Entry 1UQX (X-ray diffraction, 1.70 A resolution); this record covers chain A.

# Chain A
Molecule: Lectin
From: Ralstonia solanacearum
UniProtKB: Q8XUA5 (Q8XUA5); residues 1-113 here correspond to UniProt positions 2-114 (UniProt number = residue number + 1)
Amino-acid sequence (113 residues; numbered 1 to 113; the number before each row is that of its first residue):
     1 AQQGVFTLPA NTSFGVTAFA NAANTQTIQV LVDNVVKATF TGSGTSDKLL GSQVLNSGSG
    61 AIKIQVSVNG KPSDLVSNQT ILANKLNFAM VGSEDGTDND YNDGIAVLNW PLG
Bound ions: Ca2+ site 1: Asn21, Asp100, Asn102, Asp103, Gly113 (together with methyl alpha-D-mannopyranoside); Ca2+ site 2: Glu94, Asp98, Asp100, Asp103 (together with methyl alpha-D-mannopyranoside)
Small-molecule neighbours: methyl alpha-D-mannopyranoside (MMA): Asn21, Ala22, Ala23, Asn24, Gln26, Thr45, Glu94, Asp95, Gly96, Asp98, Asp100, Asp103, Gly113

# Overview
Ligands of chain A: methyl alpha-D-mannopyranoside. The Ca2+ site 1 is built by Asn21, Asp100, Asn102, Asp103
and Gly113. The Ca2+ site 2 is built by Glu94, Asp98, Asp100 and Asp103.
Chain A is Lectin (Ralstonia solanacearum); the structure, Ralstonia solanacearum lectin (RS-IIL) in complex
with alpha-methylmannoside, was determined by X-ray diffraction together with 2CHH from the same study.
